Entry 4FLS (X-ray diffraction, 2.30 A resolution); this record covers chain A.

[Chain A]
Protein: Amylosucrase
From: Neisseria polysaccharea
Notes: EC 2.4.1.4; fragment: Amylosucrase
UniProtKB: Q9ZEU2 (AMYS_NEIPO); residues 5-628 here correspond to UniProt positions 13-636 (UniProt number = residue number + 8)
Amino-acid sequence (628 residues; each row starts with the number of its first residue):
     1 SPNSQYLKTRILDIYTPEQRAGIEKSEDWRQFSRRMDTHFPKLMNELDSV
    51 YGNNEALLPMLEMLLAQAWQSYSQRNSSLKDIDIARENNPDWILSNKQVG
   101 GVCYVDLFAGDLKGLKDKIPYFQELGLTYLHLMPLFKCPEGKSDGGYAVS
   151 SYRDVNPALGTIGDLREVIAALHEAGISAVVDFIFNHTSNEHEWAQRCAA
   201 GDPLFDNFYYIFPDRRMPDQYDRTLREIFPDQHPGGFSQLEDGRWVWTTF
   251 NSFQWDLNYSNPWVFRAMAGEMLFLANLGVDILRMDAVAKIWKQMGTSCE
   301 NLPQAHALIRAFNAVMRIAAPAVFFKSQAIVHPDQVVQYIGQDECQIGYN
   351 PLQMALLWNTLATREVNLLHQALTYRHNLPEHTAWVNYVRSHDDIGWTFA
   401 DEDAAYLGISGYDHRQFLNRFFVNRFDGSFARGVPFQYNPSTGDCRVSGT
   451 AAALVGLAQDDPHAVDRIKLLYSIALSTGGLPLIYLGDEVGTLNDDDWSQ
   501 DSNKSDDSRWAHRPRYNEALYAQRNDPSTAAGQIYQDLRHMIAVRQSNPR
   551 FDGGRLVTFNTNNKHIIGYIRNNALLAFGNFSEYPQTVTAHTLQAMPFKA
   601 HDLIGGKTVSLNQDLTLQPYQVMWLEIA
Differences from the reference sequence: expression tag (1-4); engineered mutation Lys-290 (Phe298 in Q9ZEU2), Gln-328 (Glu336 in Q9ZEU2); cloning artifact (537)
Swiss-Prot annotation at these positions:
  - active site: Asp-286 (Nucleophile)
  - binding site (substrate): Asp-144, His-187, Gln-254, Arg-284, His-392, Asp-393, Arg-509
  - site: Asp-444 (Transition state stabilizer)
What the authors report for this chain:
  - contacts within the chain: Asp-144/Arg-509 (salt bridge)
  - binding site for alpha-D-glucopyranose: Asp-144, Tyr-147, His-187, Asp-231, Arg-284, Asp-286, Gln-328, His-392, Asp-393, Gln-437, Tyr-438, Arg-509
  - binding site for beta-D-fructofuranose: Gln-328, Asp-393, Asp-394, Arg-446, Ser-508
  - binding site for chloride ion: Lys-290, Ile-330
  - conformationally variable residues (side-chain flip): Gln-328
  - mutagenesis - F290K: decreased stability
  - mutagenesis - E328Q: abolished catalytic activity on sucrose (citing earlier work)
  - mutagenesis - E328Q: unchanged stability
  - mutagenesis - F290K: increased catalytic activity on a non-natural acceptor (citing earlier work)

[Overview]
From UniProt: active-site residue Asp-286 and 7 substrate-binding residues. From the paper: a binding site for
alpha-D-glucopyranose at Asp-144, Tyr-147 and His-187 among others; F290K reduces stability.
Chain A is Amylosucrase (Neisseria polysaccharea); the structure, Crystal structure of Amylosucrase inactive
double mutant F290K-E328Q from Neisseria polysaccharea in complex with sucrose, was determined by X-ray
diffraction, deposited together with 4FLO, 4FLQ and 4FLR.
